PDB entry 6KEZ | X-ray diffraction, 3.50 A resolution | chains A and I of the 8 polymer chains in the assembly

[Chain A]
Protein: Glyceraldehyde-3-phosphate dehydrogenase GAPA1
From: Arabidopsis thaliana
Notes: EC 1.2.1.13
Reference sequence: P25856 (G3PA1_ARATH); residues 1-336 here correspond to UniProt positions 61-396 (UniProt number = residue number + 60)
Chain sequence (339 residues; each row starts with the number of its first residue; numbers below 1 keep their minus sign (Ser-2 is residue -2)):
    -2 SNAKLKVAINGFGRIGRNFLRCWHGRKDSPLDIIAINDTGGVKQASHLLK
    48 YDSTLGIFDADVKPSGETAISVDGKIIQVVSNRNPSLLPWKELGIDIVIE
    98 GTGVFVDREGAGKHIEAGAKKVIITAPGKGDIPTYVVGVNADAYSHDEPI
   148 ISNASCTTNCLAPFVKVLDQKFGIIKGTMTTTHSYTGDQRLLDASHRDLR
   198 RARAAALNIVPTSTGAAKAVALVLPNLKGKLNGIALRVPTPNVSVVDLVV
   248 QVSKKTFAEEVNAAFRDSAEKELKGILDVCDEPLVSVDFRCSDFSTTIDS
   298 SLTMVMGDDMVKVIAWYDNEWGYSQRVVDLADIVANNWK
Not modelled in the structure: -2 to 0
Differences from the reference sequence: expression tag (-2 to 0)
Curated features (UniProtKB/Swiss-Prot):
  - active site: Cys153 (Nucleophile)
  - binding site (NADP(+)): Arg11, Ile12, Asp35, Arg80, Asn316
  - binding site (D-glyceraldehyde 3-phosphate): Ser152 to Thr154, Thr183, Arg198, Thr211, Gly212, Arg234
  - site: His180 (Activates thiol group during catalysis)
Residues lining bound ligands: NAD (nicotinamide-adenine-dinucleotide): Asn7, Phe9, Gly10, Arg11, Ile12, Asn34, Asp35, Thr36, Asn79, Arg80, Gly98, Thr99, Gly100, Phe102, Thr122, Ala123, Cys153, Thr183, Gly184, Asn316, Glu317, Tyr320

[Chain I]
Protein: Phosphoribulokinase
From: Arabidopsis thaliana
Notes: EC 2.7.1.19
Reference sequence: P25697 (KPPR_ARATH); residues 3-351 here correspond to UniProt positions 47-395 (UniProt number = residue number + 44)
Chain sequence (352 residues; each row starts with the number of its first residue; numbering starts at 0):
     0 SNAAQETIVIGLAADSGCGKSTFMRRLTSVFGGAAKPPKGGNPDSNTLIS
    50 DTTTVICLDDYHSLDRYGRKEQKVTALDPRANDFDLMYEQVKALKNGIAV
   100 EKPIYNHVTGLLDPPELIQPPKILVIEGLHPMFDERVRDLLDFSIYLDIS
   150 NEVKFAWKIQRDMAERGHSLESIKASIEARKPDFDAFIDPQKQYADAVIE
   200 VLPTTLIPDDNEGKVLRVRLIMKEGVKYFSPVYLFDEGSTISWIPCGRKL
   250 TCSYPGIKFNYEPDSYFDHEVSVLEMDGQFDRLDELIYVESHLSNLSTKF
   300 YGEVTQQMLKHADFPGSNNGTGLFQTIVGLKIRDLYEQLIANKATARAEA
   350 KA
Not modelled in the structure: 0-4, 347-351
Differences from the reference sequence: expression tag (0-2)
Disulfide bonds: Cys17-Cys56, Cys245-Cys251
Reported in the primary citation:
  - mutagenesis - C17S: unchanged binding to Calvin cycle protein CP12-2
  - mutagenesis - D58A, Y104F, H106A: abolished catalytic activity
  - mutagenesis - S15A, K19A, S20A, R65A, W156A: decreased catalytic activity
  - mutagenesis - K19A, W156A: decreased binding to ATP
  - mutagenesis - S15A, S20A: unchanged binding to ATP
  - mutagenesis - D58A, R65A, Y104F, H106A: decreased binding to Ru5P
  - catalytic residues: Asp58, His106

[Interface between chain A and chain I]
Residue-residue contacts (13):
  Lys252(A) - Tyr300(I)
  Thr253(A) - Tyr300(I)
  Phe254(A) - Ile286(I)  hydrophobic
  Phe254(A) - Tyr300(I)
  Phe254(A) - Gly301(I)
  Glu256(A) - Ile286(I)
  Glu256(A) - Leu308(I)
  Glu257(A) - Ile286(I)
  Glu257(A) - Tyr300(I)  hydrogen bond
  Arg263(A) - Asp283(I)
  Lys268(A) - Lys248(I)
  Asp305(A) - Phe299(I)
  Asp305(A) - Tyr300(I)
Other interface residues (no listed pair), chain A (9 interface residues in all): Ala260
Other interface residues (no listed pair), chain I (9 interface residues in all): Glu289, Thr304

[Summary]
Chain A and chain I each contribute 9 residues to their interface; the contacts include 1 hydrogen bond. The
hydrogen-bonded pair is Glu257(A)-Tyr300(I). Bound to chain A: NAD. From the paper: catalytic residues
Asp58(I) and His106(I); S15A, K19A and S20A of chain I, among others, reduce catalytic activity; 9
substitutions were tested in all.
Chain A is Glyceraldehyde-3-phosphate dehydrogenase GAPA1 and chain I is Phosphoribulokinase, both from
Arabidopsis thaliana; the structure, Crystal structure of GAPDH/CP12/PRK complex from Arabidopsis thaliana,
was determined by X-ray diffraction together with 6KEV, 6KEW and 6KEX from the same study.
